8VJZ - chains A and B of the 3 polymer chains in the assembly; structure by X-ray diffraction, 1.90 A resolution.

# Chain A
Protein: HLA class I histocompatibility antigen, A alpha chain
Organism: Homo sapiens
Reference sequence: P04439 (HLAA_HUMAN); residues 1-277 here correspond to UniProt positions 25-301 (UniProt number = residue number + 24)
Chain sequence (277 residues; numbered 1 to 277; the number before each row is that of its first residue):
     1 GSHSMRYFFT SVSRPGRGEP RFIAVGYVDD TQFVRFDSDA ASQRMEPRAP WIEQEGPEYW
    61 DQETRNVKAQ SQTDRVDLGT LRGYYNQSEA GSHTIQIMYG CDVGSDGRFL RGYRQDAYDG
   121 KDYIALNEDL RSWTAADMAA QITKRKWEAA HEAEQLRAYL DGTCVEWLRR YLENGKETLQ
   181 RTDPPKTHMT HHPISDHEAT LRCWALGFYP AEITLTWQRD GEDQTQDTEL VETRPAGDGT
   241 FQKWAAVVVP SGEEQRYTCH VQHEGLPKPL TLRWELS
Swiss-Prot annotation at these positions:
  - region: Glu275 to Ser277 (Connecting peptide)
  - binding site (a peptide antigen): Tyr7, Thr73, Tyr84, Asp116, Thr143, Lys146, Tyr159, Tyr171
  - modified residue: Tyr59 (Sulfotyrosine)
  - glycosylation: Asn86 (N-linked (GlcNAc...) asparagine)
Disulfide bonds: Cys101-Cys164, Cys203-Cys259

# Chain B
Protein: Beta-2-microglobulin
Organism: Homo sapiens
Reference sequence: P61769 (B2MG_HUMAN); residues 1-99 here correspond to UniProt positions 21-119 (UniProt number = residue number + 20)
Chain sequence (99 residues; each row starts with the number of its first residue):
     1 IQRTPKIQVY SRHPAENGKS NFLNCYVSGF HPSDIEVDLL KNGERIEKVE HSDLSFSKDW
    61 SFYLLYYTEF TPTEKDEYAC RVNHVTLSQP KIVKWDRDM
Swiss-Prot annotation at these positions:
  - modified residue: Gln2 (Pyrrolidone carboxylic acid)
  - glycosylation: Ile1 (N-linked (Glc) (glycation) isoleucine), Lys19 (N-linked (Glc) (glycation) lysine), Lys41 (N-linked (Glc) (glycation) lysine), Lys48 (N-linked (Glc) (glycation) lysine), Lys58 (N-linked (Glc) (glycation) lysine), Lys91 (N-linked (Glc) (glycation) lysine), Lys94 (N-linked (Glc) (glycation) lysine)
Disulfide bonds: Cys25-Cys80

# How chain A and chain B interact
Pairs across the interface (52):
  Phe8(A) with Ser55(B); Phe56(B)
  Phe9(A) with Phe56(B)
  Thr10(A) with Phe56(B); Phe62(B)
  Val12(A) with Ser33(B)
  Ile23(A) with Leu54(B), hydrophobic
  Val25(A) with Asp53(B); Leu54(B); Ser55(B)
  Tyr27(A) with Ser55(B), hydrogen bond; Tyr63(B)
  Gln32(A) with Asp53(B), hydrogen bond
  Arg35(A) with Asp53(B), salt bridge
  Gln96(A) with His31(B), hydrogen bond; Phe56(B); Trp60(B), hydrogen bond (side chain-backbone); Phe62(B)
  Ile97(A) with Phe56(B)
  Gln115(A) with Trp60(B)
  Asp116(A) with Trp60(B)
  Ala117(A) with Trp60(B), hydrophobic
  Asp119(A) with His31(B)
  Gly120(A) with Arg3(B), hydrogen bond (backbone-side chain); His31(B), hydrogen bond (backbone-side chain); Trp60(B)
  Asp122(A) with Trp60(B), hydrogen bond
  His192(A) with Asp98(B), salt bridge
  Arg202(A) with Asp98(B), hydrogen bond (side chain-backbone)
  Trp204(A) with Asp98(B); Met99(B)
  Val231(A) with Gln8(B)
  Glu232(A) with Gln8(B), hydrogen bond (backbone-side chain); Ser28(B)
  Thr233(A) with Tyr26(B)
  Arg234(A) with Gln8(B), hydrogen bond; Tyr10(B); Tyr26(B); Met99(B), hydrogen bond (side chain-backbone)
  Pro235(A) with Tyr10(B), hydrogen bond (backbone-side chain); Asn24(B); Tyr26(B); Leu65(B), hydrophobic
  Ala236(A) with Arg12(B), hydrogen bond (backbone-side chain); Asn24(B), hydrogen bond (backbone-side chain)
  Gly237(A) with Arg12(B), hydrogen bond (backbone-side chain)
  Asp238(A) with Arg12(B); His13(B)
  Gln242(A) with Tyr10(B); Ser11(B); Arg12(B), hydrogen bond (side chain-backbone)
  Trp244(A) with Met99(B), hydrogen bond (side chain-backbone)
Also at the interface, not in a pair above, chain A (34 interface residues in all): Arg48, Thr94, Met98, Lys121
Also at the interface, not in a pair above, chain B (22 interface residues in all): Asp59

# Overview
The interface between chain A and chain B involves 34 residues on one side and 22 on the other, with 17
hydrogen bonds and 2 salt bridges. Polar pairs include Arg35(A)-Asp53(B), His192(A)-Asp98(B) and
Tyr27(A)-Ser55(B). From UniProt: 8 peptide antigen-binding residues on chain A.
Chain A is HLA class I histocompatibility antigen, A alpha chain and chain B is Beta-2-microglobulin, both
from Homo sapiens; the structure, HLA-A*03:01 with WT KRAS-10mer, was determined by X-ray diffraction,
deposited together with 8RNI, 8RO5 and 8RRO.
